4HE5 - chain A; structure by X-ray diffraction, 1.15 A resolution.

# Chain A
Molecule: Peptidase family U32
Organism: Geobacillus thermoleovorans
Notes: fragment: C-terminal domain
UniProtKB: G8N3E1 (G8N3E1_GEOTH); residues 336-422 here = UniProt positions 336-422
Amino-acid sequence (89 residues; numbered 334 to 422; the number before each row is that of its first residue):
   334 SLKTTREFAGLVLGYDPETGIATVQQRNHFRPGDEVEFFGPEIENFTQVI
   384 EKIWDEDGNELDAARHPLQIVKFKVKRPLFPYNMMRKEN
Not modelled in the structure: 334-338, 421-422
Modified / non-standard residues: Mse-417 (selenomethionine; parent Met); Mse-418 (selenomethionine; parent Met)
Differences from the reference sequence: expression tag (334-335)

# In short
Chain A is Peptidase family U32 (Geobacillus thermoleovorans); the structure, Crystal structure of the
selenomethionine variant of the C-terminal domain of Geobacillus thermoleovorans putative U32 peptidase, was
determined by X-ray diffraction together with 4HE6 from the same study.
